7R5M - chains A and B of the 9 polymer chains in the assembly; structure by electron microscopy, 3.30 A resolution.

[Chain A (and B)]
Name: Dihydrolipoyllysine-residue acetyltransferase component of pyruvate dehydrogenase complex, mitochondrial
From: Neurospora crassa
Notes: EC 2.3.1.12; chain B of this document is another copy of the same molecule, construct and numbering; everything in this record applies to it too
Reference sequence: P20285 (ODP2_NEUCR); residue numbers follow UniProt; this construct covers 225-458
Chain sequence (235 residues; row label = number of the first residue in the row):
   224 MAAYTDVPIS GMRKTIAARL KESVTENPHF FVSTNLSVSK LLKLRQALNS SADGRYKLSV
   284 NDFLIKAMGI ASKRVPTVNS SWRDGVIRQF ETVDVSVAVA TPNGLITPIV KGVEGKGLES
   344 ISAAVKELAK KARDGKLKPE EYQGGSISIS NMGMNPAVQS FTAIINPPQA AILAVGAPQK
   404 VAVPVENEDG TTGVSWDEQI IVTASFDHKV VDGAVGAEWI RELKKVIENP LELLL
Disordered / not traced: 224-225
Sequence notes: initiating methionine (224)
Curated features (UniProtKB/Swiss-Prot):
  - active site: His431, Asp435

[How chain A and chain B interact]
Residue-residue contacts - 39 pairs, chain A then chain B:
  Ala226(A) - Glu314(B)
  Tyr227(A) - Arg311(B)
  Tyr227(A) - Glu314(B)
  Thr228(A) - Arg311(B)
  Thr228(A) - Gln312(B)  hydrogen bond (backbone-backbone)
  Asp229(A) - Val309(B)
  Asp229(A) - Ile310(B)
  Asp229(A) - Arg311(B)
  Val230(A) - Val309(B)
  Val230(A) - Ile310(B)  hydrogen bond (backbone-backbone)
  Ile232(A) - Gly308(B)
  Ile232(A) - Val309(B)  hydrophobic
  Arg236(A) - Lys432(B)  hydrogen bond (side chain-backbone)
  Leu243(A) - His431(B)
  Lys244(A) - Thr248(B)
  Lys244(A) - Glu249(B)
  Val247(A) - Pro251(B)  hydrophobic
  Met375(A) - Gly436(B)
  Asn378(A) - Ala440(B)  hydrogen bond (side chain-backbone)
  Asn378(A) - Arg444(B)
  Ala380(A) - Thr257(B)  hydrogen bond (backbone-side chain)
  Ala380(A) - Ile443(B)
  Ala380(A) - Arg444(B)
  Ala380(A) - Lys447(B)
  Val381(A) - Ala440(B)  hydrophobic
  Gln382(A) - Ser256(B)  hydrogen bond (backbone-backbone)
  Gln382(A) - Asn258(B)
  Ser383(A) - Val255(B)
  Ser383(A) - Ser256(B)  hydrogen bond (backbone-backbone)
  Phe384(A) - Phe254(B)
  Thr385(A) - Phe254(B)  hydrogen bond (backbone-backbone)
  Ile387(A) - His431(B)
  Gln402(A) - Asn258(B)
  Val417(A) - Val417(B)  hydrophobic
  Trp419(A) - Ala405(B)
  Trp419(A) - Val406(B)
  Trp419(A) - Pro407(B)
  Trp419(A) - Thr415(B)
  Trp419(A) - Val417(B)  hydrophobic
Also at the interface, not in a pair above, chain A (27 interface residues in all): Pro231, Ala240, Pro379, Lys403, Ala405
Also at the interface, not in a pair above, chain B (33 interface residues in all): His252, Phe253, Trp305, Gly416, Asp435, Ala437, Glu441

[Summary]
27 residues of chain A face 33 of chain B across their interface, with 8 hydrogen bonds. Among the polar pairs
are Arg236(A)-Lys432(B), Asn378(A)-Ala440(B) and Ala380(A)-Thr257(B). From UniProt: active-site residues
His431(A) and Asp435(A) on chain A.
Chain A and chain B are both Dihydrolipoyllysine-residue acetyltransferase component of pyruvate dehydrogenase
complex, mitochondrial (Neurospora crassa); the structure, Core-binding domain of fungal E3-binding domain
bound to the pyruvate dehydrogenase E2 core, was determined by electron microscopy, deposited together with
8OHS.
